PDB entry 5S5H | X-ray diffraction, 2.50 A resolution | chains C and E of the 6 polymer chains in the assembly

Chain C:
Protein: Tubulin alpha-1B chain
Organism: Bos taurus
UniProt: P81947 (TBA1B_BOVIN); numbering as in UniProt (aligned over 1-451)
Chain sequence (451 residues; row label = number of the first residue in the row):
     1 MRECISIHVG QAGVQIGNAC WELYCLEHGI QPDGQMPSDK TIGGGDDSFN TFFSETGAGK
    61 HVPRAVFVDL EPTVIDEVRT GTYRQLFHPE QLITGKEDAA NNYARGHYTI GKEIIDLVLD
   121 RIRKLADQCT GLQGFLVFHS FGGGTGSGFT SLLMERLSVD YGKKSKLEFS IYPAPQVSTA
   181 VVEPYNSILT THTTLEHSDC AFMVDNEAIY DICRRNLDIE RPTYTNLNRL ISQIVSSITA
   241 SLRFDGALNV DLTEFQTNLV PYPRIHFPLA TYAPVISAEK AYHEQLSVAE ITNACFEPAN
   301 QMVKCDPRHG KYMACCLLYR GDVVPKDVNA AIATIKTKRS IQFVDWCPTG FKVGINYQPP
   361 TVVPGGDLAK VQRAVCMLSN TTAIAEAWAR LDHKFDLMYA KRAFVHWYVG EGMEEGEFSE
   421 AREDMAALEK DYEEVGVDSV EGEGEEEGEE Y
Not modelled in the structure: 441-451
Metal / ion sites: Ca2+ site 1: D39, T41, G44, E55; Ca2+ site 2: E284 (shared with 1 residue of chain B)
Ligand contacts:
  - GTP (guanosine-5'-triphosphate): G10, Q11, A12, Q15, I16, D69, D98, A99, A100, N101, S140, G142, G143, G144, T145, G146, I171, V177, S178, T179, E183, N206, Y224, L227, N228, I231
  - WLG (1-(5-azaspiro[2.5]octan-5-yl)-2-(difluoromethoxy)ethan-1-one): T253, Q256, T257

Chain E:
Protein: Stathmin-4
Organism: Rattus norvegicus
UniProt: P63043 (STMN4_RAT); residues 5-145 here correspond to UniProt positions 49-189 (UniProt number = residue number + 44)
Chain sequence (143 residues; numbered 3 to 145; the number before each row is that of its first residue):
     3 MADMEVIELN KCTSGQSFEV ILKPPSFDGV PEFNASLPRR RDPSLEEIQK KLEAAEERRK
    63 YQEAELLKHL AEKREHEREV IQKAIEENNN FIKMAKEKLA QKMESNKENR EAHLAAMLER
   123 LQEKDKHAEE VRKNKELKEE ASR
Not modelled in the structure: 3-5, 29-43, 144-145
Construct notes: initiating methionine (3); expression tag (4)
Swiss-Prot annotation at these positions:
  - modified residue: S46 (Phosphoserine)

Interface between chain C and chain E:
Pairs across the interface (33):
  H107(C) - K104(E)
  H107(C) - M105(E)
  Y108(C) - K104(E)
  Y108(C) - M105(E)  hydrophobic
  Y108(C) - N108(E)
  T109(C) - R112(E)
  K112(C) - M105(E)
  L152(C) - L101(E)  hydrophobic
  E155(C) - L101(E)
  E155(C) - K104(E)  salt bridge
  R156(C) - L101(E)
  S158(C) - F93(E)
  S158(C) - I94(E)
  V159(C) - I94(E)
  V159(C) - A97(E)  hydrophobic
  V159(C) - K98(E)
  G162(C) - N90(E)
  G162(C) - I94(E)
  K163(C) - N90(E)  hydrogen bond (backbone-side chain)
  T193(C) - K104(E)
  E196(C) - F93(E)
  H197(C) - F93(E)
  V409(C) - H115(E)  hydrogen bond (backbone-side chain)
  G410(C) - R112(E)
  G410(C) - H115(E)
  E411(C) - N108(E)  hydrogen bond (backbone-side chain)
  E411(C) - R112(E)  salt bridge
  G412(C) - N108(E)  hydrogen bond (backbone-side chain)
  G412(C) - N111(E)  hydrogen bond (backbone-side chain)
  G412(C) - R112(E)
  M413(C) - N108(E)
  E414(C) - S107(E)
  E414(C) - N111(E)  hydrogen bond
Other interface residues (no listed pair), chain C (21 interface residues in all): E417
Other interface residues (no listed pair), chain E (14 interface residues in all): K100

In short:
Chain C and chain E form an interface of 21 and 14 residues respectively, with 6 hydrogen bonds and 2 salt
bridges. Polar pairs include E155(C)-K104(E), E411(C)-R112(E) and K163(C)-N90(E). Ligands of chain C: compound
WLG and GTP.
Here chain C is Tubulin alpha-1B chain (Bos taurus) and chain E is Stathmin-4 (Rattus norvegicus). Entry 5S5H
(Tubulin-Z2074076908-complex) was determined by X-ray diffraction (same publication as 5S4L, 5S4M, 5S4N, 5S4O,
5S4P, 5S4Q and 52 further entries).
